6M4O - chains A and E of the 5 polymer chains in the assembly; structure by electron microscopy, 3.40 A resolution.

# Chain A
Molecule: ORM1-like protein 3
Organism: Homo sapiens
UniProtKB: Q8N138 (ORML3_HUMAN); residue numbers follow UniProt; this construct covers 1-153
Chain sequence (153 residues; each row starts with the number of its first residue):
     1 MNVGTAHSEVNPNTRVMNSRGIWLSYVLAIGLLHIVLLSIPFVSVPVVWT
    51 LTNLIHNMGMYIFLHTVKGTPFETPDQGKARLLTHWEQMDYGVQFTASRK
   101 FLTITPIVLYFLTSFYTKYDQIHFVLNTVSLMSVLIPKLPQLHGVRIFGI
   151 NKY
Disordered / not traced: 1-11, 151-153
UniProt features mapped onto this chain:
  - region: Met1 to Met17 (Important for ceramide level-sensing)
  - modified residue: Pro137 (Hydroxyproline)
  - mutagenesis: Asn2 to Met17 (Impaired negative regulation of SPT complex activity in the presence of ceramides), Asn2 to Ser8 (Impaired negative regulation of SPT complex activity in the presence of ceramides), Asn2 (Impaired negative regulation of SPT complex activity in the presence of ceramides), Asn13 (N13A: Disrupted ceramide binding; impaired negative regulation of SPT complex activity in the presence of ceramides; in the absence of ceramides, reduced affinity of SPT complex towards palmitoyl-CoA), Val16 (V16R: Impaired negative regulation of SPT complex activity in the presence of ceramides), Ile22 (I22R: Impaired negative regulation of SPT complex activity in the presence of ceramides), Phe63 (F63P: Impaired negative regulation of SPT complex activity in the presence of ceramides; F63R: Impaired negative regulation of SPT complex activity in the presence of ceramides), His85 (H85A: No effect on the negative regulation of SPT complex activity in the presence of ceramides), Pro137 (P137A: Increased protein levels; decreased ubiquitination; increased negative regulation of SPT complex activity)

# Chain E
Molecule: Serine palmitoyltransferase small subunit A
Organism: Homo sapiens
UniProtKB: Q969W0 (SPTSA_HUMAN); residues 1-71 here = UniProt positions 1-71
Chain sequence (92 residues; row label = number of the first residue in the row; numbers below 1 keep their minus sign (Met-20 is residue -20)):
   -20 MADYKDDDDKSGPDEVDASGRMAGMALARAWKQMSWFYYQYLLVTALYML
    30 EPWERTVFNSMLVSIVGMALYTGYVFMPQHIMAILHYFEIVQ
Disordered / not traced: -20 to 6, 56-71
Construct notes: initiating methionine (-20); expression tag (-19 to 0)
UniProt features mapped onto this chain:
  - site: Met28 (Within the serine palmitoyltransferase (SPT) complex, defines the length of the acyl chain-binding pocket, determining the acyl-CoA substrate preference)
  - natural variant: Thr51 (T51I: In SPG90A)
  - mutagenesis: Met28 (M28K: Within the serine palmitoyltransferase (SPT) complex, leads to a strong decrease in SPT catalytic activity with L-serine and palmitoyl-CoA as substrates), His59 (H59L: Impaired down-regulation of SPT complex activity by ORMDL3)

# Chain A / chain E interface
Contacting residue pairs (4; chain A residue first):
  Val36(A) with Ile44(E), hydrophobic
  Ser39(A) with Met47(E), hydrogen bond (side chain-backbone); Ala48(E), hydrogen bond (side chain-backbone)
  Ile40(A) with Met47(E), hydrophobic
Other interface residues (no listed pair), chain A (4 interface residues in all): Pro41
Other interface residues (no listed pair), chain E (4 interface residues in all): Thr51

# In short
Chain A and chain E each contribute 4 residues to their interface; the contacts include 2 hydrogen bonds.
Polar contacts include Ser39(A)-Met47(E) and Ser39(A)-Ala48(E). Curated annotation (UniProt) lists 13
mutagenesis sites on chain A; 2 mutagenesis sites on chain E.
Here chain A is ORM1-like protein 3 and chain E is Serine palmitoyltransferase small subunit A, both from Homo
sapiens. Entry 6M4O (Cryo-EM structure of the monomeric SPT-ORMDL3 complex) was determined by electron
microscopy together with 6M4N, 7CQI and 7CQK from the same study.
